Entry 6X8T (electron microscopy, 2.90 A resolution); this record covers chain A.

Chain A:
Protein: Protein SrpI
From: Synechococcus elongatus (strain PCC 7942 / FACHB-805)
UniProt: Q55032 (SRPI_SYNE7); residues 1-306 here = UniProt positions 1-306
Amino-acid sequence (314 residues; each row starts with the number of its first residue):
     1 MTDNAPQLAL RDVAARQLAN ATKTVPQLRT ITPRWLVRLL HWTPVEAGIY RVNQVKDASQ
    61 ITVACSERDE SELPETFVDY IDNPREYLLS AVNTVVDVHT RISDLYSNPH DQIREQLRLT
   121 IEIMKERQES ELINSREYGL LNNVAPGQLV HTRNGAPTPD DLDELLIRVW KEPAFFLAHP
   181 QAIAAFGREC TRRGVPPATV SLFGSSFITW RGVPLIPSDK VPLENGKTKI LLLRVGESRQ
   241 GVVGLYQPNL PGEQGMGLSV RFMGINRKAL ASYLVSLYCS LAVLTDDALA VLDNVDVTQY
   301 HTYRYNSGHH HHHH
Not modelled in the structure: 1-7, 59-76, 306-314
Sequence notes: expression tag (307-314)
UniProt features mapped onto this chain:
  - site: R192 (5-fold pore central residue), G194 (5-fold pore central residue), P196 (5-fold pore central residue), F262 (May bind cargo), Y273 (May bind cargo), R304 (5-fold pore central residue)

In short:
Chain A is Protein SrpI (Synechococcus elongatus (strain PCC 7942 / FACHB-805)); the structure, CryoEM
structure of the apo-SrpI encapasulin complex from Synechococcus elongatus PCC 7942, was determined by
electron microscopy (same publication as 6X8M).
